Entry 7L1S (electron microscopy, 3.60 A resolution); this record covers chains B and G of the 7 polymer chains in the assembly.

Chain B:
Molecule: ATP synthase subunit alpha
From: Bacillus sp. (strain PS3)
Notes: EC 7.1.2.2
Reference sequence: A0A0M3VGF9 (A0A0M3VGF9_BACP3); numbering as in UniProt (aligned over 2-502)
Sequence (510 residues; numbered -7 to 502; the number before each row is that of its first residue; numbers below 1 keep their minus sign (Met-7 is residue -7)):
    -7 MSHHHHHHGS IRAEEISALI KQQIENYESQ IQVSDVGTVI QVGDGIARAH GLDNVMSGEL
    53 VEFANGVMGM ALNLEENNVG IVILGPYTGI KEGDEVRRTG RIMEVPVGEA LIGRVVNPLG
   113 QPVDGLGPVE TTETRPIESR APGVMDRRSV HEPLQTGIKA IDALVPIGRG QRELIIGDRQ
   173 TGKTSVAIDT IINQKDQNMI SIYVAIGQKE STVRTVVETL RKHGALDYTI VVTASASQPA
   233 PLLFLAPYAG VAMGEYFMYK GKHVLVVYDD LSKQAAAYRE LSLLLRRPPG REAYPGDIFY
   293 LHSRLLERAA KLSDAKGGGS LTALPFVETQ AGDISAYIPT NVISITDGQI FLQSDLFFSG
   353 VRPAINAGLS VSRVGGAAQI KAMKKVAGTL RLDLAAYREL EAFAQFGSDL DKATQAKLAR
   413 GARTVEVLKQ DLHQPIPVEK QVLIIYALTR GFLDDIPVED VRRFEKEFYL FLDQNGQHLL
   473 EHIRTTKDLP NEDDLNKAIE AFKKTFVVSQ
Disordered / not traced: -7 to 26, 502
Construct notes: expression tag (-7 to 1); conflict Ser193 (Cys in A0A0M3VGF9), Phe463 (Trp in A0A0M3VGF9)
Bound ions: Mg2+: Thr176 (together with ATP)
Small-molecule neighbours:
  - ATP (adenosine-5'-triphosphate), molecule 1: Arg171, Gln172, Thr173, Gly174, Lys175, Thr176, Ser177, Gln200, Phe349, Arg354, Pro355, Gln422, Asp423, Leu424
  - ATP, molecule 2: Ser336, Val363, Arg365

Chain G:
Molecule: ATP synthase gamma chain
From: Bacillus sp. (strain PS3)
Reference sequence: A0A0M4TPJ7 (A0A0M4TPJ7_BACP3); residues 4-288 here correspond to UniProt positions 1-285 (UniProt number = residue number - 3)
Sequence (285 residues; numbered 4 to 288; the number before each row is that of its first residue):
     4 MASLRDIKTR INATKKTSQI TKAMEMVSTS KLNRAEQNAK SFVPYMEKIQ EVVANVALGA
    64 GGASHPMLVS RPVKKTGYLV ITSDRGLAGA YNSNVLRLVY QTIQKRHACP DEYAIIVIGR
   124 VGLSFFRKRN MPVILDITRL PDQPSFADIK EIARKTVGLF ADGTFDELYM YYNHYVSAIQ
   184 QEVTERKLLP LTDLAENKQR TVYEFEPSQE ECLDVLLPQY AESLIYGALL DAKASEHAAR
   244 MTAMKNATDN ANELIRTLTL SYNRARQAAI TQEITEIVAG ANALQ
Disordered / not traced: 4-5, 288
Construct notes: conflict Cys112 (Ser109 in A0A0M4TPJ7), Cys215 (Ile212 in A0A0M4TPJ7)

How chain B and chain G interact:
Residue-residue contacts (4; chain B residue first):
  Ala323(B) with Leu263(G), hydrophobic
  Asp325(B) with Arg267(G), salt bridge
  Phe398(B) with Asn249(G); Asp252(G)
Other interface residues (no listed pair), chain B (6 interface residues in all): Arg278, Pro281, Glu284
Other interface residues (no listed pair), chain G (7 interface residues in all): Thr274, Thr278, Asn285

Overview:
The interface between chain B and chain G involves 6 residues on one side and 7 on the other, with 1 salt
bridge. The salt-bridged pair is Asp325(B)-Arg267(G). Bound to chain B: ATP.
Chain B is ATP synthase subunit alpha and chain G is ATP synthase gamma chain, both from Bacillus sp. (strain
PS3); the structure, PS3 F1-ATPase Pi-bound Dwell, was determined by electron microscopy (same publication as
7L1Q and 7L1R).
